PDB entry 8R5O | electron microscopy, 2.49 A resolution | chains E and H of the 20 polymer chains in the assembly

== Chain E ==
Protein: DNA-directed RNA polymerase subunit beta''
Source organism: Sinapis alba
UniProtKB: A0A6C0M829 (A0A6C0M829_SINAL); numbering as in UniProt (aligned over 1-1373)
Chain sequence (1373 residues; row label = number of the first residue in the row):
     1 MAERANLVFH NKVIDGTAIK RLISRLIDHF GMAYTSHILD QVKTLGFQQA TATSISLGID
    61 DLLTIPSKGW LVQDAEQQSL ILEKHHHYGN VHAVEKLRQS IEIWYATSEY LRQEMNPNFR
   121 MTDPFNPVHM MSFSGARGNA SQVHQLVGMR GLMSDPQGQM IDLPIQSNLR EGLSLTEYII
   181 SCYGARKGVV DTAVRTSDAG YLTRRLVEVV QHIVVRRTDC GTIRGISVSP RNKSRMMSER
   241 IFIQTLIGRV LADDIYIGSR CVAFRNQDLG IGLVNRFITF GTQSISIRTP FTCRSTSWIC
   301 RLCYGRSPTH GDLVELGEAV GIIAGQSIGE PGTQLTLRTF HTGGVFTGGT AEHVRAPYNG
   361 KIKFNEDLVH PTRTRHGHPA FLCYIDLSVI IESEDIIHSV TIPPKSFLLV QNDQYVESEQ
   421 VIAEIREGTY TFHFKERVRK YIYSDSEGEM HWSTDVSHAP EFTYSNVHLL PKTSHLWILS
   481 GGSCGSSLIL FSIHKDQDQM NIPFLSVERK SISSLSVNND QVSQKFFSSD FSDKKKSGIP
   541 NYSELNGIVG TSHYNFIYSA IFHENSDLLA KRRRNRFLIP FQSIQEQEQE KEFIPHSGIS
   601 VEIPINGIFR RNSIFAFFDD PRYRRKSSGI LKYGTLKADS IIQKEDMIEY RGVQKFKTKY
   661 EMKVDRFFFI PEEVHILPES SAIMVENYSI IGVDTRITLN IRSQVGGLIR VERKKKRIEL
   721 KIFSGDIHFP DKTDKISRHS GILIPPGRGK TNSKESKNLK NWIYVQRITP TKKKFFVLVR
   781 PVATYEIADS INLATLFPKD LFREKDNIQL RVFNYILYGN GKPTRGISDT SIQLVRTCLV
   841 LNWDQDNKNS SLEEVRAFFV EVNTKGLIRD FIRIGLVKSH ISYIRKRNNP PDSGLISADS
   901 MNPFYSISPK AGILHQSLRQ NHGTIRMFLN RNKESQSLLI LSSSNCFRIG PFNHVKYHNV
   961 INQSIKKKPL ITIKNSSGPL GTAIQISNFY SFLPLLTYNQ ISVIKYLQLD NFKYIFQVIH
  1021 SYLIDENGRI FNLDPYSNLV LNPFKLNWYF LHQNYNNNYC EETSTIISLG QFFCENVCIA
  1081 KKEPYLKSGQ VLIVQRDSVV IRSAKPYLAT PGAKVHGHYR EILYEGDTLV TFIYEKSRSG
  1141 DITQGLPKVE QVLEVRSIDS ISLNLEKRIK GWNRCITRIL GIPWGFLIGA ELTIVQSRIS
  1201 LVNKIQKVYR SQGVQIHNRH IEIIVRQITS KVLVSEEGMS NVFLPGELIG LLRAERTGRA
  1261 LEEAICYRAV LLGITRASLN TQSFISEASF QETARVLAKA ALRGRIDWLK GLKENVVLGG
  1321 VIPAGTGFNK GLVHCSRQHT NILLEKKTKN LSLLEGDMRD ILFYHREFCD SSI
Disordered / not traced: 1-4, 230-241, 333-350, 427-435, 483-488, 505-565, 581-598, 618-794, 812-838, 844-854, 877-884, 891-900, 906-921, 929-936, 951-971, 1057-1064, 1136-1144, 1156-1161, 1332-1359, 1370-1373
Metal / ion sites: Zn2+: Cys220, Cys293, Cys300, Cys303

== Chain H ==
Protein: PAP3
Source organism: Sinapis alba
Chain sequence (675 residues; row label = number of the first residue in the row):
     1 MQICQATLTT FTFTNPSNPN FCKPKPLFPS FQPPRRVTLP PCRGFSSDEF PVDETFLEKF
    61 GPKDKDTEDE ARRRNWIERG WAPWEEILTP EADFARKSLN EGEEVPLQSP EAIEAFKMLR
   121 PSYRKKKIKE MGITEDEWYA KQFEIRGDKP PPLDTSWAGP LVVRQIPPRD WPPKGWEVDR
   181 KELEFIREAH KLMAERVWLE DLDKDLKVGE DATVDKMCLE RFKVFLKQYN EWVEANKDRL
   241 EEDSYKYDQD FYPGRRIRGK DYKEGMYELP FYYPGMICEG TVTTLHLYQG AFVDIGGVHE
   301 GWVPIKGNDW FWIRHFIRVG MHVIVEITAK RDPYRFRFPL ELRFVHPNID HMIFNKFDFP
   361 PIFHRDGDTN PDEIRRDCGR PPEPRKDPGS KPEEEGLLSD HPYVDKLWQL HVAEQMILDD
   421 YEANPEKYKG KKLSELSDDE GFDERKEIEH GEAYYKKTKL PKVILKTSVK ELDLEAALIE
   481 RKYHNKLMME AKARGEGYKI EKLRRNIEMD EYDSLHWRRS LEEREALLRD ISSRQALGLP
   541 LEEPGRYKPG SFFGKDQYDP TSALYQYDYW GEPKNSEISK QERMKDAHNK SIVGKGNVWY
   601 DMSYDDAIKQ TIERRKAESN VVTQKEEETE SKEEEEDDDD EYEFDDFDYS ILSDESSIGY
   661 SEQQPLVNGT QVFTD
Disordered / not traced: 1-66, 426-460, 485-501, 554-602, 608-675

== Chain E / chain H interface ==
Residue-residue contacts (370):
  Asn90(E) - Thr89(H)
  Asn90(E) - Glu91(H)
  Asn90(E) - Ala92(H)  hydrogen bond (side chain-backbone)
  Asn90(E) - Ala95(H)
  His92(E) - Leu99(H)
  Glu95(E) - Leu99(H)
  Arg98(E) - Glu103(H)  salt bridge
  Glu366(E) - Arg120(H)  salt bridge
  Pro371(E) - Pro106(H)
  Pro371(E) - Leu107(H)  hydrogen bond (backbone-backbone)
  Pro371(E) - Phe116(H)  hydrophobic
  Thr372(E) - Glu104(H)
  Thr372(E) - Val105(H)  hydrogen bond (side chain-backbone)
  Thr372(E) - Phe116(H)
  Arg373(E) - Phe94(H)
  Arg373(E) - Ala95(H)
  Arg373(E) - Ser98(H)  hydrogen bond
  Arg373(E) - Leu99(H)
  Arg373(E) - Glu103(H)
  Arg373(E) - Glu104(H)
  Thr374(E) - Glu104(H)
  Arg375(E) - Glu103(H)
  Arg375(E) - Glu104(H)  salt bridge
  Pro379(E) - Phe116(H)  hydrophobic
  Pro379(E) - Leu119(H)  hydrophobic
  Ala380(E) - Phe116(H)
  Phe381(E) - Phe116(H)  hydrophobic
  Leu382(E) - Val105(H)
  Leu382(E) - Pro106(H)
  Tyr384(E) - Pro106(H)
  Phe407(E) - Glu104(H)
  Gln411(E) - Arg120(H)  hydrogen bond
  Arg426(E) - Glu104(H)  salt bridge
  His451(E) - Ala82(H)
  His451(E) - Trp84(H)
  Trp452(E) - Trp81(H)  hydrogen bond (backbone-side chain)
  Ser453(E) - Trp81(H)  hydrogen bond (backbone-side chain)
  Ser453(E) - Pro83(H)
  Ser453(E) - Trp84(H)  hydrogen bond (side chain-backbone)
  Ser453(E) - Glu86(H)
  Thr454(E) - Arg96(H)
  Asp455(E) - Arg96(H)  salt bridge
  Ser457(E) - Glu68(H)
  His458(E) - Glu68(H)  hydrogen bond (backbone-side chain)
  His458(E) - Ala71(H)
  His458(E) - Arg72(H)
  His458(E) - Asn75(H)  hydrogen bond
  His458(E) - Trp81(H)
  Ala459(E) - Glu68(H)  hydrogen bond (backbone-side chain)
  Ala459(E) - Ala71(H)
  Lys472(E) - Asn100(H)
  Thr473(E) - Arg96(H)
  Thr473(E) - Leu99(H)
  Thr473(E) - Asn100(H)  hydrogen bond
  His475(E) - Glu86(H)
  His475(E) - Arg96(H)  hydrogen bond
  Trp477(E) - Glu86(H)  hydrogen bond
  Leu490(E) - Pro371(H)  hydrophobic
  Leu490(E) - Glu383(H)
  Ser492(E) - Arg380(H)
  Ser492(E) - Pro381(H)
  Ser492(E) - Pro382(H)
  Ser492(E) - Glu383(H)  hydrogen bond
  Ile493(E) - His364(H)  hydrogen bond (backbone-side chain)
  Ile493(E) - Pro371(H)
  Ile493(E) - Ile374(H)  hydrophobic
  Ile493(E) - Arg375(H)
  Ile493(E) - Arg380(H)  hydrogen bond (backbone-side chain)
  His494(E) - His364(H)
  Lys495(E) - Phe359(H)
  Lys495(E) - Arg380(H)
  Asp496(E) - Lys306(H)  salt bridge
  Asp496(E) - Phe357(H)
  Asp496(E) - Pro361(H)
  Gln497(E) - Tyr288(H)
  Gln497(E) - Gln289(H)  hydrogen bond
  Gln497(E) - Arg337(H)  hydrogen bond (backbone-side chain)
  Gln497(E) - Phe357(H)
  Gln497(E) - Pro361(H)
  Asp498(E) - Pro361(H)
  Asp498(E) - Ile362(H)  hydrogen bond (side chain-backbone)
  Asp498(E) - His364(H)  salt bridge
  Asp498(E) - Arg380(H)  salt bridge
  Gln499(E) - Arg337(H)
  Gln499(E) - Ile362(H)  hydrogen bond (backbone-backbone)
  Gln499(E) - Phe363(H)
  Gln499(E) - His364(H)  hydrogen bond (backbone-backbone)
  Met500(E) - His364(H)
  Asn501(E) - Phe363(H)
  Asn501(E) - His364(H)  hydrogen bond (backbone-backbone)
  Asn501(E) - Arg365(H)
  Asn501(E) - Asp366(H)
  Ile502(E) - His364(H)
  Ile502(E) - Arg365(H)
  Ile502(E) - Asp366(H)
  Ile502(E) - Asp368(H)
  Leu568(E) - His411(H)
  Leu568(E) - Leu503(H)  hydrophobic
  Leu568(E) - Asn506(H)  hydrogen bond (backbone-side chain)
  Leu569(E) - Trp408(H)  hydrogen bond (backbone-side chain)
  Leu569(E) - Gln415(H)
  Lys571(E) - Val404(H)
  Lys571(E) - Trp408(H)
  Lys571(E) - Met509(H)  hydrogen bond
  Arg573(E) - Asp400(H)  salt bridge
  Arg573(E) - Val404(H)
  Arg573(E) - Asp405(H)
  Arg573(E) - Asp513(H)  salt bridge
  Arg574(E) - Asp400(H)  hydrogen bond (backbone-side chain)
  Arg576(E) - Asp405(H)  salt bridge
  Leu578(E) - Trp408(H)  hydrophobic
  Thr795(E) - Tyr604(H)
  Leu796(E) - Tyr604(H)  hydrogen bond (backbone-side chain)
  Phe797(E) - Tyr604(H)  hydrogen bond (backbone-side chain)
  Pro798(E) - Lys502(H)
  Lys799(E) - Lys502(H)
  Asp800(E) - Asp510(H)
  Leu801(E) - Asp510(H)  hydrogen bond (backbone-side chain)
  Phe802(E) - Ser399(H)
  Phe802(E) - Ser514(H)
  Phe802(E) - Trp517(H)  hydrophobic
  Glu804(E) - Leu397(H)
  Glu804(E) - Leu398(H)
  Glu804(E) - Ser399(H)  hydrogen bond (side chain-backbone)
  Glu804(E) - Asp400(H)  hydrogen bond (side chain-backbone)
  Leu810(E) - Tyr604(H)  hydrophobic
  Arg811(E) - Ser603(H)
  Phe858(E) - Pro461(H)
  Phe859(E) - Pro461(H)  hydrogen bond (backbone-backbone)
  Phe859(E) - Lys462(H)
  Phe859(E) - Val463(H)  hydrogen bond (backbone-backbone)
  Val860(E) - Val463(H)
  Glu861(E) - Lys462(H)
  Glu861(E) - Val463(H)  hydrogen bond (backbone-backbone)
  Glu861(E) - Ile464(H)
  Glu861(E) - Leu465(H)  hydrogen bond (backbone-backbone)
  Val862(E) - Val412(H)  hydrophobic
  Val862(E) - Met416(H)
  Val862(E) - Leu465(H)
  Val862(E) - Thr467(H)
  Asn863(E) - Ile464(H)
  Asn863(E) - Leu465(H)  hydrogen bond (side chain-backbone)
  Asn863(E) - Lys466(H)
  Asn863(E) - Thr467(H)  hydrogen bond (backbone-backbone)
  Thr864(E) - Ala413(H)
  Thr864(E) - Met416(H)
  Thr864(E) - Ile417(H)
  Thr864(E) - Thr467(H)
  Leu867(E) - Met416(H)
  Leu867(E) - Ile417(H)  hydrophobic
  Leu867(E) - Asp420(H)
  Arg869(E) - Met416(H)
  Arg869(E) - Asp419(H)  salt bridge
  Phe871(E) - Trp408(H)  hydrophobic
  Phe871(E) - Val412(H)  hydrophobic
  Arg885(E) - Pro388(H)
  Arg885(E) - Ser390(H)  hydrogen bond (side chain-backbone)
  Arg885(E) - Pro392(H)
  Arg885(E) - Glu395(H)  salt bridge
  Arg887(E) - Leu398(H)
  Arg887(E) - Glu523(H)  salt bridge
  His922(E) - Gln249(H)  hydrogen bond
  Thr924(E) - Arg337(H)
  Arg926(E) - Tyr288(H)
  Leu941(E) - Tyr288(H)  hydrophobic
  Asn975(E) - Glu279(H)
  Ser977(E) - Glu279(H)
  Ser977(E) - Gly280(H)
  Ser977(E) - Asp294(H)  hydrogen bond
  Ser977(E) - Ile295(H)
  Ser977(E) - Gly296(H)  hydrogen bond (side chain-backbone)
  Gly978(E) - Cys278(H)
  Gly978(E) - Glu279(H)  hydrogen bond (backbone-backbone)
  Gly978(E) - Ile295(H)
  Pro979(E) - Tyr267(H)
  Pro979(E) - Tyr272(H)  hydrophobic
  Pro979(E) - Ile277(H)
  Pro979(E) - Cys278(H)  hydrophobic
  Leu980(E) - Val163(H)
  Leu980(E) - Gln165(H)  hydrogen bond (backbone-side chain)
  Leu980(E) - Ile277(H)  hydrogen bond (backbone-backbone)
  Gly981(E) - Arg164(H)
  Gly981(E) - Gln165(H)
  Gly981(E) - Met276(H)
  Gly981(E) - Ile277(H)  hydrogen bond (backbone-backbone)
  Thr982(E) - Val163(H)
  Thr982(E) - Arg164(H)  hydrogen bond (backbone-backbone)
  Thr982(E) - Ile166(H)
  Thr982(E) - Gly275(H)
  Thr982(E) - Met276(H)
  Ala983(E) - Val162(H)
  Ala983(E) - Gly275(H)  hydrogen bond (backbone-backbone)
  Ala983(E) - Ile277(H)  hydrophobic
  Ile984(E) - Val162(H)  hydrogen bond (backbone-backbone)
  Ile984(E) - Arg164(H)
  Ile984(E) - Val197(H)  hydrophobic
  Ile986(E) - Val197(H)
  Ile986(E) - Leu199(H)  hydrophobic
  Ser987(E) - Arg196(H)  hydrogen bond
  Ser987(E) - Val197(H)  hydrogen bond (backbone-backbone)
  Ser987(E) - Trp198(H)
  Asn988(E) - Trp198(H)
  Asn988(E) - Leu199(H)  hydrogen bond (side chain-backbone)
  Asn988(E) - Glu200(H)  hydrogen bond
  Phe989(E) - Ala158(H)
  Phe989(E) - Gly159(H)
  Phe989(E) - Leu199(H)  hydrophobic
  Leu996(E) - Trp157(H)
  Leu996(E) - Ala158(H)  hydrogen bond (backbone-backbone)
  Leu996(E) - Leu161(H)  hydrophobic
  Leu996(E) - Ile277(H)  hydrophobic
  Leu996(E) - Val345(H)  hydrophobic
  Thr997(E) - Thr155(H)
  Thr997(E) - Ser156(H)
  Thr997(E) - Trp157(H)
  Thr997(E) - Val345(H)  hydrogen bond (side chain-backbone)
  Thr997(E) - Asn348(H)  hydrogen bond
  Tyr998(E) - Asp154(H)
  Tyr998(E) - Thr155(H)
  Tyr998(E) - Ser156(H)  hydrogen bond (backbone-backbone)
  Tyr998(E) - Ala158(H)  hydrophobic
  Tyr998(E) - Asn348(H)
  Asn999(E) - Asp154(H)
  Asn999(E) - Asn348(H)  hydrogen bond
  Asn999(E) - Asp350(H)
  Asn999(E) - His351(H)
  Gln1000(E) - Pro152(H)
  Gln1000(E) - Asp154(H)
  Ile1001(E) - His351(H)
  Tyr1014(E) - Trp157(H)
  Tyr1014(E) - Gly159(H)  hydrogen bond (backbone-backbone)
  Tyr1014(E) - Leu199(H)  hydrophobic
  Tyr1014(E) - Glu200(H)
  Ile1015(E) - Ser156(H)
  Ile1015(E) - Trp157(H)
  Phe1016(E) - Ser156(H)
  Phe1016(E) - Trp157(H)  hydrogen bond (backbone-backbone)
  Phe1016(E) - Gly159(H)
  Phe1016(E) - Pro160(H)
  Gln1017(E) - Trp157(H)
  Val1018(E) - Trp157(H)
  Ile1019(E) - Trp157(H)  hydrophobic
  Ile1019(E) - Leu161(H)  hydrophobic
  Ile1019(E) - Ile324(H)  hydrophobic
  His1020(E) - Pro160(H)
  His1020(E) - Leu161(H)  hydrogen bond (backbone-backbone)
  Ser1021(E) - Leu161(H)
  Tyr1022(E) - Pro160(H)  hydrophobic
  Tyr1022(E) - Leu161(H)  hydrogen bond (backbone-backbone)
  Tyr1022(E) - Val162(H)
  Tyr1022(E) - Val163(H)  hydrogen bond (backbone-backbone)
  Tyr1022(E) - Leu202(H)
  Tyr1022(E) - Leu206(H)  hydrophobic
  Leu1023(E) - Val163(H)
  Leu1023(E) - Gln165(H)
  Leu1023(E) - Met217(H)  hydrophobic
  Ile1024(E) - Val162(H)  hydrophobic
  Ile1024(E) - Val163(H)  hydrogen bond (backbone-backbone)
  Ile1024(E) - Arg164(H)
  Asp1025(E) - Arg164(H)  hydrogen bond (backbone-side chain)
  Asp1025(E) - Cys218(H)  hydrogen bond (side chain-backbone)
  Glu1026(E) - Cys218(H)  hydrogen bond (backbone-backbone)
  Glu1026(E) - Leu219(H)
  Glu1026(E) - Glu220(H)  hydrogen bond (side chain-backbone)
  Glu1026(E) - Arg221(H)  salt bridge
  Glu1026(E) - Phe222(H)  hydrogen bond (side chain-backbone)
  Asn1027(E) - Cys218(H)  hydrogen bond
  Arg1029(E) - Lys207(H)
  Ile1030(E) - Asp201(H)
  Ile1030(E) - Leu202(H)  hydrophobic
  Ile1030(E) - Asp205(H)
  Ile1030(E) - Leu206(H)
  Ile1030(E) - Lys207(H)  hydrogen bond (backbone-backbone)
  Phe1031(E) - Lys207(H)
  Phe1031(E) - Asp211(H)
  Phe1031(E) - Ala212(H)  hydrophobic
  Phe1031(E) - Met217(H)  hydrophobic
  Asn1032(E) - Leu206(H)
  Asn1032(E) - Lys207(H)  hydrogen bond (backbone-backbone)
  Leu1033(E) - Lys207(H)
  Leu1033(E) - Val208(H)
  Leu1033(E) - Gly209(H)  hydrogen bond (backbone-backbone)
  Leu1033(E) - Ala212(H)
  Asn1042(E) - Tyr267(H)  hydrogen bond
  Pro1043(E) - Gln165(H)
  Pro1043(E) - Phe222(H)
  Pro1043(E) - Leu226(H)
  Phe1044(E) - Tyr229(H)  hydrophobic
  Phe1044(E) - Asn230(H)
  Phe1044(E) - Tyr267(H)
  Leu1046(E) - Val214(H)
  Leu1046(E) - Leu219(H)  hydrophobic
  Leu1046(E) - Lys223(H)
  Leu1046(E) - Leu226(H)  hydrophobic
  Asn1047(E) - Val214(H)
  Trp1048(E) - Ala212(H)  hydrogen bond (side chain-backbone)
  Trp1048(E) - Val214(H)
  Trp1048(E) - Met217(H)
  Leu1051(E) - Glu279(H)
  His1052(E) - Glu279(H)  hydrogen bond (backbone-side chain)
  His1052(E) - His322(H)
  Gln1053(E) - His322(H)
  Tyr1055(E) - Trp157(H)  hydrogen bond (backbone-side chain)
  Tyr1055(E) - Glu279(H)  hydrogen bond
  Tyr1055(E) - His322(H)
  Tyr1055(E) - Val323(H)
  Tyr1055(E) - Ile324(H)  hydrophobic
  Tyr1055(E) - His346(H)
  Asn1056(E) - His346(H)  hydrogen bond (backbone-side chain)
  Ile1066(E) - Phe143(H)
  Ser1068(E) - Ile145(H)
  Ser1068(E) - Arg314(H)
  Leu1069(E) - Trp84(H)
  Leu1069(E) - Leu285(H)
  Leu1069(E) - Trp310(H)  hydrophobic
  Leu1069(E) - Arg314(H)  hydrogen bond (backbone-side chain)
  Gly1070(E) - Trp84(H)
  Gln1071(E) - Glu85(H)
  Gln1071(E) - Ile87(H)
  Gln1071(E) - Phe143(H)
  Phe1072(E) - Trp84(H)  hydrophobic
  Phe1072(E) - Glu85(H)  hydrogen bond (backbone-backbone)
  Phe1072(E) - Glu86(H)
  Phe1072(E) - Ile87(H)  hydrogen bond (backbone-backbone)
  Phe1073(E) - Ile87(H)  hydrophobic
  Phe1073(E) - Phe143(H)  hydrophobic
  Cys1074(E) - Ile87(H)  hydrogen bond (backbone-backbone)
  Cys1074(E) - Leu88(H)  hydrophobic
  Cys1074(E) - Thr89(H)
  Asn1076(E) - Thr89(H)
  Val1077(E) - Ile87(H)
  Val1077(E) - Thr89(H)
  Val1077(E) - Phe143(H)  hydrophobic
  Cys1078(E) - Tyr139(H)
  Cys1078(E) - Gln142(H)  hydrogen bond (backbone-side chain)
  Cys1078(E) - Phe143(H)
  Ile1079(E) - Tyr139(H)
  Ile1079(E) - Phe143(H)  hydrophobic
  Ala1080(E) - Asp136(H)
  Ala1080(E) - Tyr139(H)  hydrophobic
  Lys1081(E) - Asp136(H)  hydrogen bond (backbone-side chain)
  Lys1081(E) - Tyr139(H)
  Leu1086(E) - Phe143(H)  hydrophobic
  Gln1090(E) - Trp84(H)
  Gln1090(E) - Leu287(H)
  Leu1092(E) - Leu285(H)
  Leu1092(E) - His286(H)
  Leu1092(E) - Leu287(H)  hydrogen bond (backbone-backbone)
  Leu1092(E) - Tyr288(H)  hydrophobic
  Ile1093(E) - Thr284(H)
  Ile1093(E) - Leu285(H)
  Ile1093(E) - His286(H)
  Val1094(E) - Thr284(H)
  Val1094(E) - Leu285(H)  hydrogen bond (backbone-backbone)
  Val1094(E) - Val319(H)
  Gln1095(E) - Thr283(H)
  Gln1095(E) - Thr284(H)  hydrogen bond
  Arg1096(E) - Val319(H)
  Arg1102(E) - Tyr288(H)  hydrogen bond
  Leu1108(E) - Ala95(H)  hydrophobic
  Leu1108(E) - Leu99(H)  hydrophobic
  Thr1110(E) - Leu99(H)
  Pro1111(E) - Asn100(H)
  His1118(E) - Arg79(H)
  Tyr1119(E) - Arg79(H)  hydrogen bond (backbone-side chain)
  Tyr1119(E) - Gly80(H)
  Tyr1119(E) - Trp81(H)
  Arg1120(E) - Glu78(H)  hydrogen bond (side chain-backbone)
  Arg1120(E) - Arg79(H)  hydrogen bond (side chain-backbone)
  Arg1120(E) - Gly80(H)
Other interface residues (no listed pair), chain E (169 interface residues in all): His85, His370, Val456, Ser474, Ala570, Arg803, Ala857, Ile868, Asn888, Gln985, Leu995, Pro1035, Leu1041, Tyr1049, Ile1067, Val1091
Other interface residues (no listed pair), chain H (175 interface residues in all): Thr67, Ala140, Glu144, Pro151, Leu192, Met193, Lys216, Tyr252, Phe271, Glu326, Arg343, Lys391, His401, Gln409

== In short ==
169 residues of chain E face 175 of chain H across their interface, with 92 hydrogen bonds and 15 salt
bridges. Polar contacts include Arg98(E)-Glu103(H), Glu366(E)-Arg120(H) and Arg375(E)-Glu104(H). Cys220(E),
Cys293(E), Cys300(E) and Cys303(E) coordinate Zn2+.
Chain E is DNA-directed RNA polymerase subunit beta'' and chain H is PAP3, both from Sinapis alba; the
structure, Plastid-encoded RNA polymerase, was determined by electron microscopy together with 8R6S, 8RDJ and
8RAS from the same study.
